Entry 8EP0 (electron microscopy, 4.90 A resolution (low resolution: residue-level contacts below are approximate; hydrogen-bond / salt-bridge calls are withheld)); this record covers chains A and B of the 8 polymer chains in the assembly.

Chain A (and B):
Name: Potassium voltage-gated channel subfamily H member 1
Source organism: Rattus norvegicus
Notes: chain B of this document is another copy of the same molecule, construct and numbering; everything in this record applies to it too
UniProt: Q63472 (KCNH1_RAT); numbering as in UniProt (aligned over 10-722)
Amino-acid sequence (713 residues; each row starts with the number of its first residue):
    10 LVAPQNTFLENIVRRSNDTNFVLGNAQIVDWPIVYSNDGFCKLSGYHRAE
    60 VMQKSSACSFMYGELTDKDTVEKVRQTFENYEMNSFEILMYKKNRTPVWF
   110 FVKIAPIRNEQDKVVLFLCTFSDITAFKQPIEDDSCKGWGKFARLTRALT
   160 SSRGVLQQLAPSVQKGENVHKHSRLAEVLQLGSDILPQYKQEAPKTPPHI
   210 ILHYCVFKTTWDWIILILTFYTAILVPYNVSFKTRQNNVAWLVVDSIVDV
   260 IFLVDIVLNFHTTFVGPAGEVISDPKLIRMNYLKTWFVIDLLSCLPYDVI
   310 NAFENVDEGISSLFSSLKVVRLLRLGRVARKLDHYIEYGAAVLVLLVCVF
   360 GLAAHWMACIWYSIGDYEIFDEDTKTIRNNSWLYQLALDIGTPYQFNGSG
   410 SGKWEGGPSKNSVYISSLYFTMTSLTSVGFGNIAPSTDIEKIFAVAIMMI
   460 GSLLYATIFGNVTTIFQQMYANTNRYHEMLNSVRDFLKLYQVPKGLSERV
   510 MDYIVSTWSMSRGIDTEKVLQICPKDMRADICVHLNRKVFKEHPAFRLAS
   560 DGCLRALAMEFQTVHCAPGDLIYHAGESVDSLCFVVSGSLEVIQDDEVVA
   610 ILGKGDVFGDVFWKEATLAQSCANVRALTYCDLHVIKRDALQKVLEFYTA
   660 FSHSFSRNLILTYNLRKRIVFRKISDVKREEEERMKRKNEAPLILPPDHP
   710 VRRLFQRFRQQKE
Not modelled in the structure: 407-411, 697-703
Swiss-Prot annotation at these positions:
  - region: Phe-151 to Arg-162 (Required for phosphatidylinositol bisphosphate binding), Tyr-672 to Leu-674 (Interaction with cyclic nucleotide-binding pocket)
  - motif: Ser-436 to Asn-441 (Selectivity filter)
  - glycosylation (N-linked (GlcNAc...) asparagine): Asn-388, Asn-406

Chain A / chain B interface:
Residue-residue contacts (81; chain A residue first):
  Ser-421(A) with Asp-447(B)
  Ile-424(A) with Asp-447(B)
  Tyr-428(A) with Lys-450(B); Ile-451(B); Val-454(B)
  Thr-435(A) with Ser-436(B)
  Ser-436(A) with Ser-436(B)
  Val-437(A) with Ser-436(B); Val-437(B); Gly-438(B); Met-457(B)
  Gly-438(A) with Gly-438(B)
  Phe-439(A) with Phe-429(B); Gly-440(B); Met-457(B)
  Tyr-464(A) with Tyr-464(B)
  Phe-468(A) with Tyr-464(B); Ala-465(B); Phe-468(B)
  Val-471(A) with Ala-465(B)
  Thr-472(A) with Gly-469(B); Thr-472(B)
  Phe-475(A) with Thr-466(B); Gly-469(B); Asn-470(B); Thr-473(B)
  Tyr-479(A) with Glu-346(B); Val-351(B); Thr-473(B)
  Ser-491(A) with Gly-522(B); Ile-523(B)
  Phe-495(A) with Val-528(B)
  Tyr-499(A) with His-543(B); Leu-544(B)
  Gln-500(A) with His-543(B)
  Val-501(A) with His-543(B)
  Pro-502(A) with His-543(B)
  Leu-505(A) with Met-536(B); Asp-539(B); Ile-540(B)
  Arg-508(A) with Met-536(B)
  Tyr-512(A) with Ile-531(B); Cys-532(B); Pro-533(B)
  Ile-513(A) with Ile-531(B)
  Pro-577(A) with Ala-12(B); Pro-13(B); Gln-14(B)
  Leu-580(A) with Lys-534(B)
  Ile-581(A) with Lys-534(B)
  His-583(A) with Gly-561(B); Arg-564(B)
  Gly-585(A) with Phe-656(B); Tyr-657(B)
  Ser-587(A) with Phe-656(B)
  Val-607(A) with Asn-34(B); Tyr-198(B)
  Val-608(A) with Val-43(B); Met-61(B)
  Ala-609(A) with Val-43(B); Met-61(B)
  Ile-610(A) with Val-43(B); Tyr-44(B)
  Gln-629(A) with Phe-656(B)
  Leu-637(A) with Gln-14(B); Asn-15(B)
  Thr-638(A) with Gln-14(B); Asn-15(B)
  Tyr-639(A) with Ala-12(B); Gln-14(B)
  Ile-669(A) with His-56(B)
  Ile-678(A) with Gln-62(B)
  Phe-680(A) with Ile-37(B)
  Arg-681(A) with Ile-37(B); Val-38(B)
  Lys-682(A) with Gln-36(B)
  Ile-683(A) with Ala-35(B); Gln-36(B); Ile-37(B); Val-38(B); Trp-40(B)
Also at the interface, not in a pair above, chain A (57 interface residues in all): Thr-432, Asn-441, Val-492, Val-509, Asp-579, Tyr-582, Ala-584, Glu-586, Glu-606, Gly-612, Asp-615, Leu-627, Thr-671
Also at the interface, not in a pair above, chain B (67 interface residues in all): Val-11, Leu-18, Arg-57, Tyr-90, Val-124, Gln-200, Ala-349, Phe-439, Ile-442, Ala-443, Pro-444, Ser-461, Thr-525, Leu-529, Asp-535

Summary:
Chain A and chain B form an interface of 57 and 67 residues respectively.
Chain A and chain B are both Potassium voltage-gated channel subfamily H member 1 (Rattus norvegicus); the
structure, Eag Kv channel with voltage sensor in the intermediate conformation, was determined by electron
microscopy together with 8EOW and 8EP1 from the same study.
